PDB entry 7CYH | electron microscopy, 3.90 A resolution | chains A and E of the 3 polymer chains in the assembly

== Chain A ==
Name: Spike glycoprotein
Source organism: Severe acute respiratory syndrome coronavirus 2
UniProt: P0DTC2 (SPIKE_SARS2); residues 334-527 here = UniProt positions 334-527
Sequence (194 residues; numbered 334 to 527; the number before each row is that of its first residue):
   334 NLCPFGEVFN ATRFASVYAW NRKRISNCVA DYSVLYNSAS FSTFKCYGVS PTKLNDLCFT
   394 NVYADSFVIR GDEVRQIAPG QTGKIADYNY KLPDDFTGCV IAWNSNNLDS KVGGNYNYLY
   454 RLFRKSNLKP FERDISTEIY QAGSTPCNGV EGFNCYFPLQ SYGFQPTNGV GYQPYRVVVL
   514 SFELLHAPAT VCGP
Disulfide bonds: C336-C361, C379-C432, C480-C488
Swiss-Prot annotation at these positions:
  - region: R403 to D405 (Integrin-binding motif), N448 to F456 (Immunodominant HLA epitope recognized by the CD8+)
  - glycosylation: N343 (N-linked (GlcNAc...) (complex) asparagine)
  - natural variant: G339 (G339D: In strain: Omicron/BA.1, Omicron/BA.2 and 4 more; G339H: In strain: Omicron/BA.2.75, Omicron/XBB.1.5 and 1 more), R346 (R346K: In strain: Mu/B.1.621; R346T: In strain: Omicron/BQ.1.1, Omicron/XBB.1.5 and 1 more), L368 (L368I: In strain: Omicron/XBB.1.5, Omicron/EG.5.1), S371 (S371F: In strain: Omicron/BA.2, Omicron/BA.2.12.1 and 6 more; S371L: In strain: Omicron/BA.1), S373 (S373P: In strain: Omicron/BA.1, Omicron/BA.2 and 7 more), S375 (S375F: In strain: Omicron/BA.1, Omicron/BA.2 and 7 more), T376 (T376A: In strain: Omicron/BA.2, Omicron/BA.2.12.1 and 5 more), D405 (D405N: In strain: Omicron/BA.2, Omicron/BA.2.12.1 and 6 more), R408 (R408S: In strain: Omicron/BA.2, Omicron/BA.2.12.1 and 6 more), K417 (K417N: In strain: Beta/B.1.351, Omicron/BA.1 and 8 more; K417T: In strain: Gamma/P.1), N440 (N440K: In strain: Omicron/BA.1, Omicron/BA.2 and 7 more), K444 (K444T: In strain: Omicron/BQ.1.1), 16 further natural variant entries in UniProt
  - mutagenesis: N343 (N343Q: Reduced viral infectivity), L452 (L452R: Increased resistance to neutralizing antibodies. Decreases HLA binding to NF9 epitope. Increased binding affinity to human ACE2), Y453 (Y453F: Decreased HLA binding to NF9 epitope. Increased binding affinity to human ACE2), A475 (A475V: Increased resistance to neutralizing antibodies), V483 (V483A: Increased resistance to neutralizing antibodies), E484 (E484D: Increased replication in human TMEM106B overexpressing cells), F490 (F490L: Increased resistance to neutralizing antibodies and human covalescent sera neutralization), Q493 (Q493N: Reduced host ACE2-binding affinity in vitro; Q493Y: Reduced host ACE2-binding affinity in vitro), N501 (N501T: Reduced host ACE2-binding affinity in vitro; N501Y: Increased binding affinity to human ACE2), H519 (H519P: Increased resistance to human covalescent sera neutralization)

== Chain E ==
Name: Heavy chain of HB27
Source organism: Homo sapiens
Sequence (119 residues; each row starts with the number of its first residue):
     2 VKLVESGGGL VKPGGSLRLS CAASGFTFTN YGMSWVRQAP GKRLEWVAEI SSGGSYTYYP
    62 DTVTGRFTIS RDNAKNTLYL QMNSLRAEDT AVYYCARFRY GGGGTVDYWG QGTLVTVSS
Disulfide bonds: C22-C96

== Chain A / chain E interface ==
Residue-residue contacts (17):
  N439(A) with S52(E)
  V445(A) with Y57(E)
  Q498(A) with G103(E), hydrogen bond (side chain-backbone)
  P499(A) with Y57(E), hydrophobic
  T500(A) with F99(E)
  N501(A) with G102(E)
  G502(A) with N31(E); Y101(E)
  V503(A) with T30(E); N31(E); S53(E); Y101(E)
  G504(A) with Y101(E)
  Y505(A) with Y101(E), hydrophobic; G102(E)
  Q506(A) with S52(E), hydrogen bond; S53(E)
Other interface residues (no listed pair), chain A (12 interface residues in all): N440
Other interface residues (no listed pair), chain E (14 interface residues in all): G54, S56, R100, G104, G105

== In short ==
Chain A and chain E form an interface of 12 and 14 residues respectively, with 2 hydrogen bonds. Polar
contacts include Q498(A)-G103(E) and Q506(A)-S52(E). From UniProt: 10 mutagenesis sites on chain A.
Here chain A is Spike glycoprotein (Severe acute respiratory syndrome coronavirus 2) and chain E is Heavy
chain of HB27 (Homo sapiens). Entry 7CYH (Binding interface of SARS-CoV-2 RBD and its neutralizing antibody
HB27) was determined by electron microscopy.
